7JPW - chains A and E of the 3 polymer chains in the assembly; structure by electron microscopy, 3.20 A resolution.

# Chain A
Protein: Voltage-dependent L-type calcium channel subunit alpha-1S
From: Oryctolagus cuniculus
UniProt: P07293 (CAC1S_RABIT); residue numbers follow UniProt; this construct covers 1-1873
Amino-acid sequence (1873 residues; numbered 1 to 1873; the number before each row is that of its first residue):
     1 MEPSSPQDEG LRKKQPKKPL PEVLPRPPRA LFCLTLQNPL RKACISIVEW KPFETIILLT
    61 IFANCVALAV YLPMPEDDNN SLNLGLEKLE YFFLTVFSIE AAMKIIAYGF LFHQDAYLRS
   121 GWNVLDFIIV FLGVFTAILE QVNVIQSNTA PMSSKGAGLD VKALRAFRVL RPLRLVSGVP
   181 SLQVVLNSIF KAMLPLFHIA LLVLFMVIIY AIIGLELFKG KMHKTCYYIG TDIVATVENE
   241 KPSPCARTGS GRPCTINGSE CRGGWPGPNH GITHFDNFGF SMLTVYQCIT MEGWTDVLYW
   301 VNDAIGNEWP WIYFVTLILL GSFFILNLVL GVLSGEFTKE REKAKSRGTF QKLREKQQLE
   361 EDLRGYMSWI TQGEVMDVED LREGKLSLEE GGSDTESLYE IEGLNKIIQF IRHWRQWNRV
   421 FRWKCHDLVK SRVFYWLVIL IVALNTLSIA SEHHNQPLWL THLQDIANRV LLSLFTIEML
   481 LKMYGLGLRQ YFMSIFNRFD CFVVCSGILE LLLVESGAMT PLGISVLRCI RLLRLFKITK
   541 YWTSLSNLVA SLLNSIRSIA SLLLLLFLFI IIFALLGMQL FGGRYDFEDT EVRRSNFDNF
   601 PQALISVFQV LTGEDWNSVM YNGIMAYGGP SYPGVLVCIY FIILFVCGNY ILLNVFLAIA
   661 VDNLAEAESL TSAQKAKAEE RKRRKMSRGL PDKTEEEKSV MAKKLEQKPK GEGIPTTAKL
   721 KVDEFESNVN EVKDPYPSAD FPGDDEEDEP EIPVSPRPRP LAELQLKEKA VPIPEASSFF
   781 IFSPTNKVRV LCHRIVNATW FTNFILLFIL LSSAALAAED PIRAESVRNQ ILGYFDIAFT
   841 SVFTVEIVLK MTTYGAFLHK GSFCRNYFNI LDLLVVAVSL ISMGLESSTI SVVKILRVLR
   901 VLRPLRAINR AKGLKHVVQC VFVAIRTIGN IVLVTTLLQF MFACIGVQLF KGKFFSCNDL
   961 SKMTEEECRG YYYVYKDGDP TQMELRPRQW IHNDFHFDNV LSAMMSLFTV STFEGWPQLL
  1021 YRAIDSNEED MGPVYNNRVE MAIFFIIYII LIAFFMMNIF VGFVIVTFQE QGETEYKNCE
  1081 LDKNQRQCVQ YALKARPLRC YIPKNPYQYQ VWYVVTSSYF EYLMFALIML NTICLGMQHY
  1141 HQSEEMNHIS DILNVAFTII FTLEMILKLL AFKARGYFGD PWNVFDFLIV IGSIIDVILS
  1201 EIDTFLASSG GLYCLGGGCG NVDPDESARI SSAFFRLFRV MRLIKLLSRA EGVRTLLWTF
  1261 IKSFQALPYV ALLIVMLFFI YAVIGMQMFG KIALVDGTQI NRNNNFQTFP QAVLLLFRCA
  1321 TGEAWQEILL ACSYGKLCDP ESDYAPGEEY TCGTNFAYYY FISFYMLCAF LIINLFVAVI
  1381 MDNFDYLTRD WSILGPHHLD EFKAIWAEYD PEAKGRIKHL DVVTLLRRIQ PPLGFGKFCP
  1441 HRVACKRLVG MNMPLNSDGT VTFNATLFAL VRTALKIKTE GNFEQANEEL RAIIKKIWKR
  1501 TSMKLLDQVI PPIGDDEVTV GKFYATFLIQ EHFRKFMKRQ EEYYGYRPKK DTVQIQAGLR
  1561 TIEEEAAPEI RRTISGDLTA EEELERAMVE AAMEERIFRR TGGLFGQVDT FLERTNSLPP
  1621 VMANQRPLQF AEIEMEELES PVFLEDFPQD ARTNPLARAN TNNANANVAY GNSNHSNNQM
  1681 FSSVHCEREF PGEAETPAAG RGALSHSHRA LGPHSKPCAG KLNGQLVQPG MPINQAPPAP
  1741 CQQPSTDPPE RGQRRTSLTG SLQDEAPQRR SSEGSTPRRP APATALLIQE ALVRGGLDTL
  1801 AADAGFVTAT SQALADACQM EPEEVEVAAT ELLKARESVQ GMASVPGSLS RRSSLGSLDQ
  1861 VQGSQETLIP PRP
Unresolved in the structure: 1-36, 145-160, 348-432, 674-795, 856-866, 884-891, 1073-1081, 1142-1147, 1207-1231, 1422, 1435-1873
Cystine bridges: Cys-226/Cys-254, Cys-245/Cys-261, Cys-957/Cys-968, Cys-1338/Cys-1352
Ion coordination: Ca2+: Glu-292, Glu-614, Glu-1014
Ligand contacts:
  - 1,2-Distearoyl-sn-glycerophosphoethanolamine (3PE), molecule 1: Phe-62, Cys-65, Val-66, Ala-69, Val-70, Leu-175, Phe-567, Leu-568, Ile-571, Asn-599, Phe-600, Pro-601, Leu-604, Ile-1046
  - 1,2-Distearoyl-sn-glycerophosphoethanolamine (3PE), molecule 2: Ala-163, Ala-166, Phe-167, Val-169, Leu-170, Ile-572, Phe-573, Leu-576, Leu-580, Arg-584, Tyr-627, Gly-628, Pro-633, Leu-636, Val-637, Ile-639, Tyr-640, Ile-643
  - 1,2-Distearoyl-sn-glycerophosphoethanolamine (3PE), molecule 3: Phe-197, Leu-204, Phe-205, Ile-208, Asn-277, Phe-278, Gly-279, Met-282, Met-1129, Thr-1132, Ile-1133, Gly-1136, Met-1137, His-1139
  - 1,2-Distearoyl-sn-glycerophosphoethanolamine (3PE), molecule 4: Ala-200, Val-203, Asn-277, Gly-279, Phe-280, Met-282, Leu-283, Tyr-286, Pro-630, Ser-631, Tyr-632, Val-635, Leu-636, Cys-638, Ile-639, Ile-642, Ile-643, Val-646, Cys-647
  - 1,2-Distearoyl-sn-glycerophosphoethanolamine (3PE), molecule 5: Asn-307, Glu-308, Trp-311, Val-315, Leu-319, Phe-323, Phe-1264, Ile-1274, Val-1275, Phe-1278, Thr-1308, Phe-1309, Pro-1310, Gln-1311, Val-1313, Leu-1314, Phe-1317, Leu-1375
  - 1,2-Distearoyl-sn-glycerophosphoethanolamine (3PE), molecule 6: Leu-522, Val-526, Cys-529, Ile-530, Leu-533, Met-941, Phe-942, Ile-945, Leu-949, Glu-1040, Met-1041, Ile-1043, Phe-1044, Ile-1047, Leu-1051
  - 1,2-Distearoyl-sn-glycerophosphoethanolamine (3PE), molecule 7: Phe-567, Ile-570, Pro-601, Leu-604, Phe-608, Val-1039, Glu-1040, Ile-1043, Ile-1046
  - 1,2-Distearoyl-sn-glycerophosphoethanolamine (3PE), molecule 8: Gln-939, His-996, Leu-1001, Ser-1002, Met-1004, Met-1005, Phe-1008, Tyr-1358, Tyr-1359, Ile-1362, Ser-1363, Met-1366, Leu-1367, Phe-1370
  - 1,2-Distearoyl-sn-glycerophosphoethanolamine (3PE), molecule 9: Pro-1181, Trp-1182, Phe-1185, Arg-1254, Leu-1257, Trp-1258, Ile-1261, Asp-1400
  - 1,2-diacyl-sn-glycero-3-phosphocholine (PC1): Leu-202, Met-206, Ile-209, Tyr-210, Ile-213, Leu-217, Phe-218, Ile-305, Trp-309, Pro-310, Ile-312, Tyr-313, Thr-316, Leu-320, Ala-1233, Phe-1234, Met-1241, Ile-1244
  - VFY (methyl (4R)-2,6-dimethyl-5-nitro-4-[2-(trifluoromethyl)phenyl]-1,4-dihydropyridine-3-carboxylate): Val-932, Thr-935, Thr-936, Gln-939, Phe-1008, Ser-1011, Thr-1012, Tyr-1048, Ile-1052, Met-1056, Met-1057, Phe-1060, Tyr-1365, Met-1366, Ala-1369, Phe-1370
What the authors report for this chain:
  - binding site for VFY: Val-932, Thr-935, Gln-939, Tyr-1048, Phe-1060, Met-1366
  - mutagenesis - Y1048A (1,000-fold), Y1048F: decreased binding to DHP (citing earlier work)

# Chain E
Protein: Voltage-dependent calcium channel gamma-1 subunit
From: Oryctolagus cuniculus
UniProt: P19518 (CCG1_RABIT); residue numbers follow UniProt; this construct covers 1-222
Amino-acid sequence (222 residues; row label = number of the first residue in the row):
     1 MSPTEAPKVR VTLFCILVGI VLAMTAVVSD HWAVLSPHME NHNTTCEAAH FGLWRICTKR
    61 IALGEDRSCG PITLPGEKNC SYFRHFNPGE SSEIFEFTTQ KEYSISAAAI SVFSLGFLIM
   121 GTICALMAFR KKRDYLLRPA SMFYVFAGLC LFVSLEVMRQ SVKRMIDSED TVWIEYYYSW
   181 SFACACAAFV LLFLGGISLL LFSLPRMPQN PWESCMDAEP EH
Unresolved in the structure: 39-45, 61-75, 84-103, 166-173, 220-222
Cystine bridges: Cys-57/Cys-80
Ligand contacts: 1,2-Distearoyl-sn-glycerophosphoethanolamine (3PE): Met-207, Pro-208, Pro-211, Glu-213, Ser-214, Cys-215

# How chain A and chain E interact
Pairs across the interface - 37 pairs, chain A then chain E:
  Trp-309(A) with Phe-152(E), hydrophobic
  Gln-1090(A) with Trp-212(E)
  Tyr-1091(A) with Pro-211(E)
  Lys-1094(A) with Trp-212(E)
  Ala-1095(A) with Trp-212(E), hydrophobic
  Arg-1096(A) with Ala-218(E)
  Pro-1097(A) with Ala-218(E)
  Leu-1098(A) with Met-216(E)
  Ala-1174(A) with Tyr-135(E)
  Arg-1175(A) with Tyr-135(E)
  Phe-1178(A) with Arg-138(E), hydrogen bond (backbone-side chain)
  Gly-1179(A) with Arg-138(E); Met-216(E)
  Pro-1181(A) with Leu-204(E), hydrophobic
  Val-1184(A) with Met-142(E), hydrophobic
  Phe-1187(A) with Met-142(E), hydrophobic
  Leu-1188(A) with Met-142(E), hydrophobic; Phe-146(E)
  Ile-1191(A) with Phe-146(E), hydrophobic
  Gly-1192(A) with Phe-146(E)
  Ile-1195(A) with Phe-117(E), hydrophobic
  Ile-1202(A) with Phe-113(E), hydrophobic
  Leu-1206(A) with Ile-105(E), hydrophobic
  Ser-1232(A) with Val-153(E); Glu-156(E), hydrogen bond (backbone-side chain)
  Phe-1234(A) with Leu-149(E), hydrophobic
  Phe-1235(A) with Leu-149(E), hydrophobic
  Phe-1238(A) with Phe-146(E), hydrophobic
  Trp-1258(A) with Met-207(E); Pro-208(E); Gln-209(E)
  Lys-1262(A) with Gln-209(E)
  Gln-1265(A) with Gln-209(E)
  Pro-1396(A) with Pro-211(E), hydrophobic
  Asp-1400(A) with Pro-211(E)
  Lys-1403(A) with Trp-212(E), hydrogen bond (side chain-backbone)
  Ala-1413(A) with Ala-218(E), hydrophobic
Other interface residues (no listed pair), chain A (38 interface residues in all): Gly-249, Arg-1099, Asp-1180, Ile-1198, Ile-1261, Ala-1266
Other interface residues (no listed pair), chain E (31 interface residues in all): Ala-109, Arg-133, Pro-139, Phe-143, Arg-159, Lys-163, Leu-200, Asn-210, Ser-214, Cys-215, Asp-217, Glu-219

# In short
38 residues of chain A and 31 residues of chain E are in contact; the contacts include 3 hydrogen bonds. Among
the polar pairs are Phe-1178(A)/Arg-138(E), Ser-1232(A)/Glu-156(E) and Lys-1403(A)/Trp-212(E). From the paper:
a binding site for VFY at Val-932(A), Thr-935(A) and Gln-939(A) among others; Y1048A and Y1048F of chain A
reduce binding to DHP.
Here chain A is Voltage-dependent L-type calcium channel subunit alpha-1S and chain E is Voltage-dependent
calcium channel gamma-1 subunit, both from Oryctolagus cuniculus. Entry 7JPW (Rabbit Cav1.1 in the presence of
100 micromolar (R)-(+)-Bay K8644 in nanodiscs at 3.2 Angstrom resolution) was determined by electron
microscopy together with 7JPK, 7JPL, 7JPV and 7JPX from the same study.
